6RED - chains P and V of the 20 polymer chains in the assembly; structure by electron microscopy, 3.00 A resolution.

Chain P:
Protein: Mitochondrial ATP synthase subunit OSCP
Source organism: Polytomella sp. Pringsheim 198.80
Reference sequence: D8V7I1 (D8V7I1_9CHLO); residues 1-229 here = UniProt positions 1-229
Amino-acid sequence (229 residues; each row starts with the number of its first residue):
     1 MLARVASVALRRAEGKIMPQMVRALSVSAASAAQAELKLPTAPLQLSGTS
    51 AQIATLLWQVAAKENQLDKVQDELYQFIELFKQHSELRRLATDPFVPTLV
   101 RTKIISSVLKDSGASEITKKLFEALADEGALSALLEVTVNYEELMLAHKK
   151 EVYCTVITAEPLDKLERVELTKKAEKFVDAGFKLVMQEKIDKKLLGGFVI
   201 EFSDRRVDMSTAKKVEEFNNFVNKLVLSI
Unresolved in the structure: 1-36, 151-229

Chain V:
Protein: ATP synthase subunit alpha
Source organism: Polytomella sp. Pringsheim 198.80
Reference sequence: A0ZW40 (A0ZW40_9CHLO); residues 1-562 here = UniProt positions 1-562
Amino-acid sequence (562 residues; numbered 1 to 562; the number before each row is that of its first residue):
     1 MRSPAAFVARSGLFKASLGQSNWAQKAEQMMASVTRTFAADAKALDELRK
    51 PKFSSKYLIQHVSQKLIPAVKEWEKSYQPPVIHLGRVLSVGDGIARVYGL
   101 KSVQAGELVCFDSGVKGMALNLQADHVGVVVFGNDSVIHQGDLVYRTGQI
   151 VNVPIGPGTLGRVTDGLGQPIDGKGPLTNVRSSLVEVKAPGIIARQSVRE
   201 PLFTGVKAVDALVPIGRGQRELIIGDRQTGKTAVAIDAIIHQKNCNEQVP
   251 KAQRVYCVYVAVGQKRSTVAQLVKLFTQTGAMRYTIMVSATASDAAPLQF
   301 LAPYSGCAMAEYFRDTGKHGLIIYDDLSKQSVAYRQMSLLLRRPPGREAF
   351 PGDVFYLHSRLLERAAKLSKELGGGSLTAFPVIETQAGDVSAYIATNVIS
   401 ITDGQIFLETELFYKGIRPALNVGLSVSRVGSAAQFPGMKQVAGTLKLEL
   451 AQYREVAAFAQFGSDLDAATQYVLERGARLTEMLKQKQFAPIPIERQTVA
   501 VYAATKGFLDKVRVQDIVAAEEAVISQVNPAVFKILKANGKITPALDAHL
   551 KAELRKVKLPGA
Unresolved in the structure: 1-42
Sequence notes: conflict R266 (Lys in A0ZW40)
Metal / ion sites: Mg2+: T232 (together with ATP)
Ligand contacts: ATP (adenosine-5'-triphosphate): R227, Q228, T229, G230, K231, T232, A233, D326, F413, R418, P419, Q486, K487, Q488

How chain P and chain V interact:
Contacting residue pairs - 44 pairs, chain P then chain V:
  L37(P) with W73(V); Y77(V), hydrophobic
  K38(P) with W73(V)
  L39(P) with W73(V), hydrophobic
  T49(P) with F53(V)
  Q52(P) with I59(V)
  I53(P) with L58(V), hydrophobic
  L56(P) with V62(V), hydrophobic; S63(V); L66(V), hydrophobic
  V60(P) with L66(V); V70(V), hydrophobic
  K63(P) with W73(V)
  E64(P) with V70(V); K71(V), hydrogen bond (side chain-backbone)
  I78(P) with L45(V), hydrophobic
  K82(P) with L45(V)
  R88(P) with A44(V); E47(V)
  E116(P) with A69(V)
  I117(P) with L66(V); A69(V)
  K120(P) with K65(V); L66(V); A69(V)
  L121(P) with L66(V)
  A124(P) with H61(V); V62(V), hydrophobic; K65(V)
  D127(P) with H61(V), salt bridge
  E128(P) with S55(V), hydrogen bond; L58(V); H61(V), salt bridge
  A130(P) with F53(V), hydrophobic; L58(V), hydrophobic
  S132(P) with L48(V); P51(V); K52(V), hydrogen bond (side chain-backbone)
  A133(P) with P51(V), hydrophobic; F53(V), hydrophobic
  L135(P) with L45(V), hydrophobic; L48(V)
  E136(P) with R49(V); P51(V)
Also at the interface, not in a pair above, chain P (33 interface residues in all): L57, F81, A91, T92, E123, L125, G129, L131
Also at the interface, not in a pair above, chain V (24 interface residues in all): K50, Y57, E72

Overview:
The interface between chain P and chain V involves 33 residues on one side and 24 on the other, with 3
hydrogen bonds and 2 salt bridges. Polar contacts include D127(P)-H61(V), E128(P)-H61(V) and E64(P)-K71(V).
Bound to chain V: ATP.
Chain P is Mitochondrial ATP synthase subunit OSCP and chain V is ATP synthase subunit alpha, both from
Polytomella sp. Pringsheim 198.80; the structure, Cryo-EM structure of Polytomella F-ATP synthase, Rotary
substate 3A, focussed refinement of F1 head and rotor, was determined by electron microscopy (same publication
as 6RD4, 6RD5, 6RD6, 6RD7, 6RD8, 6RD9 and 46 further entries).
